PDB entry 8P0W | electron microscopy, 2.90 A resolution | chains E and J of the 12 polymer chains in the assembly

[Chain E]
Protein: COMM domain-containing protein 5
From: Homo sapiens
UniProtKB: Q9GZQ3 (COMD5_HUMAN); residues 1-224 here = UniProt positions 1-224
Amino-acid sequence (224 residues; row label = number of the first residue in the row):
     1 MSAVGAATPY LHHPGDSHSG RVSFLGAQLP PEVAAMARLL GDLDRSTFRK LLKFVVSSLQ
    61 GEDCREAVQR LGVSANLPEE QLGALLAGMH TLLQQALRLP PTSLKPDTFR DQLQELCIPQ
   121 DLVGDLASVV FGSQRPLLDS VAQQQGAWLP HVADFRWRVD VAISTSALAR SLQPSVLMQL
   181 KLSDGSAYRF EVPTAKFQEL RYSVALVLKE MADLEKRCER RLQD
Unresolved in the structure: 1-22
Curated features (UniProtKB/Swiss-Prot):
  - modified residue: Ser-2 (N-acetylserine)

[Chain J]
Protein: COMM domain-containing protein 10
From: Homo sapiens
UniProtKB: Q9Y6G5 (COMDA_HUMAN); numbering as in UniProt (aligned over 1-202)
Amino-acid sequence (202 residues; row label = number of the first residue in the row):
     1 MAVPAALILR ESPSMKKAVS LINAIDTGRF PRLLTRILQK LHLKAESSFS EEEEEKLQAA
    61 FSLEKQDLHL VLETISFILE QAVYHNVKPA ALQQQLENIH LRQDKAEAFV NTWSSMGQET
   121 VEKFRQRILA PCKLETVGWQ LNLQMAHSAQ AKLKSPQAVL QLGVNNEDSK SLEKVLVEFS
   181 HKELFDFYNK LETIQAQLDS LT
Curated features (UniProtKB/Swiss-Prot):
  - modified residue: Ala-2 (N-acetylalanine), Ser-155 (Phosphoserine)

[Chain E / chain J interface]
Contacting residue pairs - 89 pairs, chain E then chain J:
  Arg-98(E) / His-147(J)  hydrogen bond (side chain-backbone)
  Arg-98(E) / Ser-148(J)  hydrogen bond (side chain-backbone)
  Arg-98(E) / Ala-149(J)
  Arg-98(E) / Gln-150(J)
  Arg-98(E) / Ala-151(J)  hydrogen bond (backbone-backbone)
  Pro-100(E) / Ala-151(J)
  Ser-103(E) / Lys-152(J)  hydrogen bond
  Ala-142(E) / His-147(J)  hydrogen bond (backbone-side chain)
  Ala-142(E) / Ala-149(J)
  Gln-143(E) / Gln-150(J)
  Gln-145(E) / Ala-149(J)
  Trp-148(E) / Glu-178(J)  hydrogen bond (backbone-side chain)
  Leu-149(E) / Val-159(J)  hydrophobic
  Leu-149(E) / Leu-176(J)  hydrophobic
  Leu-149(E) / Glu-178(J)  hydrogen bond (backbone-side chain)
  Pro-150(E) / Leu-176(J)
  Pro-150(E) / Val-177(J)
  Pro-150(E) / Glu-178(J)  hydrogen bond (backbone-backbone)
  His-151(E) / Glu-178(J)  salt bridge
  His-151(E) / Glu-183(J)  salt bridge
  Val-152(E) / Val-177(J)  hydrophobic
  Val-152(E) / Phe-179(J)  hydrophobic
  Phe-155(E) / Phe-187(J)  hydrophobic
  Phe-155(E) / Lys-190(J)
  Phe-155(E) / Ile-194(J)  hydrophobic
  Trp-157(E) / Lys-190(J)
  Trp-157(E) / Thr-193(J)
  Trp-157(E) / Ile-194(J)
  Trp-157(E) / Gln-197(J)  hydrogen bond
  Val-159(E) / Gln-197(J)
  Val-159(E) / Leu-198(J)  hydrophobic
  Val-161(E) / Leu-201(J)  hydrophobic
  Thr-165(E) / Tyr-84(J)
  Ser-166(E) / Tyr-84(J)
  Ala-167(E) / Tyr-84(J)
  Ala-167(E) / Phe-124(J)  hydrophobic
  Leu-168(E) / Val-83(J)
  Leu-168(E) / Tyr-84(J)
  Leu-168(E) / Arg-125(J)
  Ala-169(E) / Tyr-84(J)  hydrogen bond (backbone-backbone)
  Arg-170(E) / Met-1(J)
  Arg-170(E) / Ala-2(J)  hydrogen bond (side chain-backbone)
  Arg-170(E) / His-85(J)
  Ser-171(E) / Arg-125(J)
  Gln-173(E) / Arg-125(J)
  Val-176(E) / Ile-194(J)  hydrophobic
  Leu-180(E) / Leu-162(J)  hydrophobic
  Tyr-188(E) / Glu-173(J)
  Tyr-188(E) / Val-175(J)  hydrophobic
  Arg-189(E) / Cys-132(J)
  Phe-190(E) / Cys-132(J)
  Phe-190(E) / Leu-134(J)  hydrophobic
  Glu-191(E) / Ala-130(J)
  Glu-191(E) / Cys-132(J)  hydrogen bond (backbone-backbone)
  Glu-191(E) / Lys-133(J)
  Glu-191(E) / Leu-134(J)  hydrogen bond (backbone-backbone)
  Val-192(E) / Leu-134(J)  hydrophobic
  Pro-193(E) / Ile-128(J)  hydrophobic
  Lys-196(E) / Leu-134(J)
  Lys-196(E) / Glu-135(J)  hydrogen bond (side chain-backbone)
  Phe-197(E) / Leu-191(J)
  Phe-197(E) / Ile-194(J)  hydrophobic
  Phe-197(E) / Gln-195(J)
  Phe-197(E) / Leu-198(J)  hydrophobic
  Gln-198(E) / Gln-195(J)  hydrogen bond
  Glu-199(E) / Val-137(J)
  Arg-201(E) / Glu-192(J)  salt bridge
  Arg-201(E) / Gln-195(J)
  Ser-203(E) / Val-137(J)
  Val-204(E) / Leu-184(J)  hydrophobic
  Val-204(E) / Tyr-188(J)  hydrophobic
  Val-204(E) / Leu-191(J)  hydrophobic
  Leu-206(E) / Trp-139(J)  hydrophobic
  Val-207(E) / Trp-139(J)  hydrophobic
  Val-207(E) / Ala-158(J)  hydrophobic
  Val-207(E) / Leu-184(J)  hydrophobic
  Leu-208(E) / His-181(J)
  Leu-208(E) / Leu-184(J)  hydrophobic
  Leu-208(E) / Phe-185(J)
  Leu-208(E) / Tyr-188(J)  hydrophobic
  Glu-210(E) / Trp-139(J)
  Glu-210(E) / Leu-141(J)
  Met-211(E) / Leu-141(J)  hydrophobic
  Met-211(E) / Ala-158(J)  hydrophobic
  Met-211(E) / His-181(J)
  Leu-214(E) / Leu-143(J)  hydrophobic
  Glu-215(E) / Pro-156(J)
  Glu-215(E) / His-181(J)  salt bridge
  Leu-222(E) / Lys-154(J)
Other interface residues (no listed pair), chain E (57 interface residues in all): Gln-94, Leu-97, Asp-139, Gly-146, Ala-147, Pro-174, Met-178, Leu-182, Leu-200, Ala-205, Cys-218
Other interface residues (no listed pair), chain J (57 interface residues in all): Val-3, Val-121, Arg-127, Asn-142, Ala-146, Gln-157, Val-164, Ser-180

[In short]
The chain E/chain J interface involves 57 residues from each chain, with 15 hydrogen bonds and 4 salt bridges.
Among the polar pairs are His-151(E)/Glu-178(J), His-151(E)/Glu-183(J) and Arg-201(E)/Glu-192(J).
Chain E is COMM domain-containing protein 5 and chain J is COMM domain-containing protein 10, both from Homo
sapiens; the structure, Structure of the human Commander complex COMMD ring, was determined by electron
microscopy (same publication as 8P0V and 8P0X).
